Entry 8JLF (electron microscopy, 3.01 A resolution); this record covers chains A and B.

# Chain A
Protein: Synaptic vesicle glycoprotein 2A
From: Homo sapiens
Reference sequence: Q7L0J3 (SV2A_HUMAN); residue numbers follow UniProt; this construct covers 2-742
Sequence (750 residues; numbered -7 to 742; the number before each row is that of its first residue; numbers below 1 keep their minus sign (Met-7 is residue -7)):
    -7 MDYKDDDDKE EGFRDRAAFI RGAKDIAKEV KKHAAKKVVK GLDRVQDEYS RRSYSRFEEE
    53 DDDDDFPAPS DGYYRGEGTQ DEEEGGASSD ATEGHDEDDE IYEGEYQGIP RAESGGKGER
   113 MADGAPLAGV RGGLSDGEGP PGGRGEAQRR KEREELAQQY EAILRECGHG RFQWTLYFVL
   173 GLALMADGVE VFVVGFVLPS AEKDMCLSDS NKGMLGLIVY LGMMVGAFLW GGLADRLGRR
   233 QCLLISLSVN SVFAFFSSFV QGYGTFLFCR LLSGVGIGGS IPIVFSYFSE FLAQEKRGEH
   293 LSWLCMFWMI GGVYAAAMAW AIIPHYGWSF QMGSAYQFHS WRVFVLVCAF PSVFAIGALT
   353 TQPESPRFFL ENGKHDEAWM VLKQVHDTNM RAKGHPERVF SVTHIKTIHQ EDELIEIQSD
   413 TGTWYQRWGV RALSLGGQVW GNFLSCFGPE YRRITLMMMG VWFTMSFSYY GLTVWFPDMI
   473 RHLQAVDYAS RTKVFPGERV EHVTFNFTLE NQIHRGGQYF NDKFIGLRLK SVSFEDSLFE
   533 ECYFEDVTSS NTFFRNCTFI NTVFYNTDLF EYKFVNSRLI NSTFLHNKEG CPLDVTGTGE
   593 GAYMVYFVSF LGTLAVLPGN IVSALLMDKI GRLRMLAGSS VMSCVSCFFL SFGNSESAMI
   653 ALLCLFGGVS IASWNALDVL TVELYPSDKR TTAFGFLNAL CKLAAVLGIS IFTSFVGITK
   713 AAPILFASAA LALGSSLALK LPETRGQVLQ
Unresolved in the structure: -7 to 136, 404-417
Construct notes: initiating methionine (-7); expression tag (-6 to 1)
Covalently attached groups: N-acetylglucosamine (NAG) linked to Asn498, Asn548; glycan linked to Asn573
UniProt features mapped onto this chain:
  - modified residue: Ser80 (Phosphoserine), Ser81 (Phosphoserine), Thr84 (Phosphothreonine), Ser127 (Phosphoserine), Ser393 (Phosphoserine), Tyr480 (Phosphotyrosine)
  - glycosylation (N-linked (GlcNAc...) asparagine): Asn498, Asn548, Asn573
Reported in the primary citation:
  - mutagenesis - C198S, C583S: unchanged expression
  - disease-associated variants - R383Q: decreased localization (citing earlier work)
  - post-translational modification sites: Asn548 (proposed by the authors, not directly observed)
  - disease-associated variants - R570C, G660R: decreased stability (proposed by the authors, not directly observed)

# Chain B
Protein: Botulinum neurotoxin
From: Clostridium botulinum
Reference sequence: D2KCK3 (D2KCK3_CLOBO); numbering as in UniProt (aligned over 871-1296)
Sequence (426 residues; each row starts with the number of its first residue):
   871 KNIVNTSILS IVYKKDDLID LSRYGAKINI GDRVYYDSID KNQIKLINLE SSTIEVILKN
   931 AIVYNSMYEN FSTSFWIKIP KYFSKINLNN EYTIINCIEN NSGWKVSLNY GEIIWTLQDN
   991 KQNIQRVVFK YSQMVNISDY INRWIFVTIT NNRLTKSKIY INGRLIDQKP ISNLGNIHAS
  1051 NKIMFKLDGC RDPRRYIMIK YFNLFDKELN EKEIKDLYDS QSNSGILKDF WGNYLQYDKP
  1111 YYMLNLFDPN KYVDVNNIGI RGYMYLKGPR GSVVTTNIYL NSTLYEGTKF IIKKYASGNE
  1171 DNIVRNNDRV YINVVVKNKE YRLATNASQA GVEKILSALE IPDVGNLSQV VVMKSKDDQG
  1231 IRNKCKMNLQ DNNGNDIGFI GFHLYDNIAK LVASNWYNRQ VGKASRTFGC SWEFIPVDDG
  1291 WGESSL
Unresolved in the structure: 871-875, 1296

# Chain A / chain B interface
Pairs across the interface - 19 pairs, chain A then chain B:
  Leu571(A) - Thr1145(B)
  Leu571(A) - Thr1146(B)  hydrogen bond (backbone-backbone)
  Ile572(A) - Val1144(B)
  Ile572(A) - Thr1145(B)
  Asn573(A) - Val1144(B)  hydrogen bond (backbone-backbone)
  Asn573(A) - Thr1145(B)  hydrogen bond (backbone-side chain)
  Asn573(A) - Tyr1149(B)  hydrogen bond
  Ser574(A) - Ser1142(B)
  Ser574(A) - Val1143(B)
  Ser574(A) - Val1144(B)  hydrogen bond (backbone-backbone)
  Thr575(A) - Ser1142(B)
  Thr575(A) - Val1143(B)
  Phe576(A) - Gly1141(B)
  Phe576(A) - Ser1142(B)  hydrogen bond (backbone-backbone)
  Phe576(A) - Val1144(B)  hydrophobic
  Leu577(A) - Thr1153(B)
  Leu577(A) - Glu1156(B)
  His578(A) - Tyr1122(B)  hydrogen bond
  His578(A) - Glu1156(B)  salt bridge
Also at the interface, not in a pair above, chain A (11 interface residues in all): Ser326, Ser569, Arg570
Also at the interface, not in a pair above, chain B (12 interface residues in all): Phe953, Asn1257

# Summary
Chain A and chain B form an interface of 11 and 12 residues respectively; the contacts include 7 hydrogen
bonds and 1 salt bridge. Among the polar pairs are His578(A)-Glu1156(B), Asn573(A)-Thr1145(B) and
Asn573(A)-Tyr1149(B). From the paper: R570C and G660R of chain A reduce stability; a modification site at
Asn548(A); 5 substitutions were tested in all.
Chain A is Synaptic vesicle glycoprotein 2A (Homo sapiens) and chain B is Botulinum neurotoxin (Clostridium
botulinum); the structure, Cryo-EM structure of SV2A in complex with BoNT/A2 Hc, was determined by electron
microscopy, deposited together with 8JLC, 8JLE, 8JLG, 8JLH, 8JS8, 8JS9 and 8K77.
